PDB entry 4Z8T | X-ray diffraction, 1.64 A resolution | chains A and B

Chain A:
Protein: AvrRxo1-ORF1
From: Xanthomonas oryzae pv. oryzicola
Reference sequence: Q6TKR8 (Q6TKR8_9XANT); numbering as in UniProt (aligned over 90-421)
Chain sequence (333 residues; each row starts with the number of its first residue):
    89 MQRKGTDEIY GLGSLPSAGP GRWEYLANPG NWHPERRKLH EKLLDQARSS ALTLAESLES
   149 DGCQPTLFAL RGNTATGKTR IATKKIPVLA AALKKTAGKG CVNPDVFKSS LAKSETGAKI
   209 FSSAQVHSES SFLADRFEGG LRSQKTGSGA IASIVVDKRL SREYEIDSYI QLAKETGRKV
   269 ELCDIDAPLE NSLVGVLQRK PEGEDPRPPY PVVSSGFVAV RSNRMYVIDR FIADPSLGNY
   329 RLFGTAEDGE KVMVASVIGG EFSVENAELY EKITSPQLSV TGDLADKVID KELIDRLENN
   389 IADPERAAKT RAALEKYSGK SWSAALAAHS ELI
Unresolved in the structure: 89, 370
Construct notes: initiating methionine (89)
Modified / non-standard residues: Mse-89 (selenomethionine); Mse-313 (selenomethionine; parent Met); Mse-341 (selenomethionine; parent Met)
What the authors report for this chain:
  - mutagenesis - T167N: decreased growth

Chain B:
Protein: AvrRxo1-ORF2
From: Xanthomonas oryzae pv. oryzicola
Reference sequence: Q6TKR9 (Q6TKR9_9XANT); numbering as in UniProt (aligned over 2-98)
Chain sequence (98 residues; each row starts with the number of its first residue):
     1 MKTLTGADAL EFHKKLKERN KALHASDLEL ALVHADAVGK ERFDLEELEK ICDTSDAGRL
    61 TDAKERNDIY ERMYYVEYPN VMTLKEFAHI VETLFSWS
Construct notes: initiating methionine (1)
Modified / non-standard residues: Mse-1 (selenomethionine); Mse-73 (selenomethionine; parent Met); Mse-82 (selenomethionine; parent Met)

Chain A / chain B interface:
Contacting residue pairs - 66 pairs, chain A then chain B:
  Gly-107(A) with Asp-53(B)
  Pro-108(A) with Asp-53(B); Ser-55(B)
  Trp-111(A) with Ala-57(B), hydrophobic
  Asp-193(A) with Ser-98(B), hydrogen bond
  Ser-211(A) with Trp-97(B)
  His-215(A) with Phe-95(B); Ser-96(B); Trp-97(B); Ser-98(B)
  Asp-223(A) with Arg-59(B), salt bridge
  Arg-247(A) with Ser-98(B), hydrogen bond (side chain-backbone)
  Arg-250(A) with Ile-69(B); Mse-73(B)
  Glu-251(A) with Glu-65(B)
  Tyr-252(A) with Asp-56(B), hydrogen bond; Arg-59(B); Leu-60(B), hydrophobic; Glu-65(B), hydrogen bond (backbone-side chain)
  Arg-295(A) with Trp-97(B)
  Pro-296(A) with Trp-97(B), hydrophobic
  Pro-297(A) with Thr-93(B); Trp-97(B)
  Pro-299(A) with Tyr-78(B); Leu-94(B)
  Val-300(A) with Thr-93(B); Leu-94(B), hydrophobic; Trp-97(B), hydrophobic; Ser-98(B)
  Ser-303(A) with Glu-77(B), hydrogen bond; Tyr-78(B), hydrogen bond
  Val-306(A) with Glu-77(B)
  Mse-313(A) with His-13(B); Leu-16(B), hydrophobic; Lys-17(B); Asn-20(B)
  Ile-316(A) with His-13(B)
  Asp-317(A) with His-13(B), salt bridge; Lys-17(B), salt bridge
  Ile-320(A) with His-13(B)
  Phe-350(A) with Ala-9(B); His-13(B)
  Ser-351(A) with Thr-3(B); Leu-4(B)
  Val-352(A) with Thr-3(B); Leu-4(B), hydrogen bond (backbone-backbone)
  Glu-353(A) with Mse-1(B); Thr-3(B)
  Asn-354(A) with Mse-1(B)
  Ala-355(A) with Mse-1(B), hydrophobic; Leu-4(B), hydrophobic; Phe-12(B), hydrophobic
  Glu-356(A) with Mse-1(B)
  Tyr-358(A) with His-13(B), hydrogen bond; Leu-16(B), hydrophobic
  Glu-359(A) with Leu-16(B); Arg-19(B), salt bridge
  Thr-362(A) with Leu-16(B); Asn-20(B), hydrogen bond
  Ser-363(A) with Asn-20(B)
  Leu-366(A) with Asp-27(B); Val-76(B), hydrophobic
  Val-368(A) with His-34(B); Pro-79(B)
  Thr-369(A) with Asn-80(B)
  Ser-418(A) with Trp-97(B)
Interface residues without a listed pair, chain A (43 interface residues in all): Pro-192, Ala-212, Ser-219, Glu-253, Pro-294, Ser-302
Interface residues without a listed pair, chain B (38 interface residues in all): Lys-2, Gly-6, Leu-10, Leu-30, Ala-31, Gly-58

Overview:
The interface between chain A and chain B involves 43 residues on one side and 38 on the other; the contacts
include 9 hydrogen bonds and 4 salt bridges. Among the polar pairs are Asp-223(A)/Arg-59(B),
Asp-317(A)/His-13(B) and Asp-317(A)/Lys-17(B). From the paper: T167N of chain A reduces growth.
Here chain A is AvrRxo1-ORF1 and chain B is AvrRxo1-ORF2, both from Xanthomonas oryzae pv. oryzicola. Entry
4Z8T (CRYSTAL STRUCTURE OF AvrRxo1-ORF1:AvrRxo1-ORF2 WITH SULPHATE IONS) was determined by X-ray diffraction
together with 4Z8Q, 4Z8U and 4Z8V from the same study.
